PDB entry 7KYO | X-ray diffraction, 2.85 A resolution | chains H and L of the 4 polymer chains in the assembly

Chain H:
Protein: Fab heavy chain
Source organism: Mus musculus
Notes: antibody fragment or engineered binder
Sequence (234 residues; row label = number of the first residue in the row):
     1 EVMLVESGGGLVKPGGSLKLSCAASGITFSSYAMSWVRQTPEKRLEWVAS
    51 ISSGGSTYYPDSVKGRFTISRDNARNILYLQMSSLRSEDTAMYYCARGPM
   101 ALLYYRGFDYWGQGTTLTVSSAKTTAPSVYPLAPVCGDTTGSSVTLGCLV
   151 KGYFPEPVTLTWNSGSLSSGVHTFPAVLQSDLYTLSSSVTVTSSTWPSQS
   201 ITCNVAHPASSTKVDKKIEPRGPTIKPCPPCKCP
Not modelled in the structure: 136-141, 224-234
Disulfide bonds: C22-C95, C148-C203

Chain L:
Protein: Fab light chain
Source organism: Mus musculus
Notes: antibody fragment or engineered binder
Sequence (218 residues; row label = number of the first residue in the row):
     1 DIVMTQSPASLAVSLGQRATISCKASQSVDYDGDSYMNWYQQKPGQPPQL
    51 LIYAASNLESGIPARFSGSGSGTDFTLNIHPVEEEDAATYYCQQSNEDPW
   101 TFGGGTNLEIKRADAAPTVSIFPPSSEQLTSGGASVVCFLNNFYPKDINV
   151 KWKIDGSERQNGVLNSWTNQDSKDSTYSMSSTLTLTKDEYERHNSYTCEA
   201 THKTSTSPIVKSFNRNEC
Not modelled in the structure: 217-218
Disulfide bonds: C23-C92, C138-C198

Interface between chain H and chain L:
Pairs across the interface (76; chain H residue first):
  V37(H) - F102(L)  hydrophobic
  Q39(H) - Q42(L)  hydrogen bond
  Q39(H) - Y91(L)
  K43(H) - Y91(L)  hydrogen bond (backbone-side chain)
  L45(H) - P48(L)  hydrophobic
  L45(H) - Y91(L)  hydrophobic
  L45(H) - F102(L)  hydrophobic
  W47(H) - P99(L)  hydrophobic
  W47(H) - W100(L)
  Y58(H) - D98(L)
  Y58(H) - W100(L)
  P60(H) - P99(L)  hydrophobic
  Y94(H) - P47(L)  hydrophobic
  P99(H) - S95(L)
  P99(H) - W100(L)
  A101(H) - Y36(L)  hydrogen bond (backbone-side chain)
  L103(H) - Y53(L)
  L103(H) - N57(L)
  Y104(H) - Y53(L)
  R106(H) - D34(L)  salt bridge
  R106(H) - S35(L)  hydrogen bond (side chain-backbone)
  R106(H) - Y36(L)
  R106(H) - N38(L)  hydrogen bond (backbone-side chain)
  R106(H) - S95(L)  hydrogen bond (backbone-side chain)
  G107(H) - N38(L)
  G107(H) - Y40(L)
  F108(H) - Y40(L)  hydrogen bond (backbone-side chain)
  F108(H) - L50(L)
  F108(H) - Q93(L)
  F108(H) - F102(L)  hydrophobic
  D109(H) - L50(L)
  D109(H) - E59(L)
  W111(H) - Y40(L)
  W111(H) - P47(L)  hydrophobic
  W111(H) - P48(L)  hydrogen bond (side chain-backbone)
  G112(H) - P47(L)
  Q113(H) - G45(L)
  Q113(H) - P47(L)
  Y130(H) - S125(L)
  Y130(H) - Q128(L)
  P131(H) - S125(L)
  P131(H) - E127(L)
  L132(H) - F122(L)
  L132(H) - V137(L)  hydrophobic
  A133(H) - F122(L)
  V135(H) - F213(L)  hydrophobic
  T145(H) - S120(L)
  T145(H) - F122(L)
  L146(H) - F122(L)  hydrophobic
  L149(H) - S135(L)
  K151(H) - S135(L)
  K151(H) - T184(L)  hydrogen bond
  H172(H) - N141(L)
  H172(H) - N142(L)  hydrogen bond
  H172(H) - S178(L)  hydrogen bond
  T173(H) - T168(L)
  F174(H) - F139(L)  hydrophobic
  F174(H) - N141(L)
  F174(H) - S166(L)
  F174(H) - T168(L)
  F174(H) - S178(L)
  F174(H) - M179(L)
  F174(H) - S180(L)
  P175(H) - S166(L)  hydrogen bond (backbone-side chain)
  P175(H) - W167(L)
  V177(H) - L164(L)  hydrophobic
  Q179(H) - L164(L)
  T184(H) - L164(L)
  S186(H) - F139(L)
  S186(H) - S180(L)  hydrogen bond
  S187(H) - F139(L)
  S188(H) - F139(L)
  S188(H) - N141(L)  hydrogen bond
  K216(H) - E127(L)  salt bridge
  R221(H) - P123(L)  hydrogen bond (side chain-backbone)
  R221(H) - P124(L)  hydrogen bond (side chain-backbone)
Also at the interface, not in a pair above, chain H (45 interface residues in all): S50, M100, P134, G147, T190
Also at the interface, not in a pair above, chain L (49 interface residues in all): Q46, A54, G104, I121, S131, N165, D171, T182

Summary:
45 residues of chain H face 49 of chain L across their interface; the contacts include 16 hydrogen bonds and 2
salt bridges. Among the polar pairs are R106(H)-D34(L), K216(H)-E127(L) and Q39(H)-Q42(L).
Here chain H is Fab heavy chain and chain L is Fab light chain, both from Mus musculus. Entry 7KYO (PsaBC from
Streptococcus pneumoniae in complex with Fab) was determined by X-ray diffraction (same publication as 7KYP).
